PDB entry 5HKK | X-ray diffraction, 3.00 A resolution | chains F and G of the 8 polymer chains in the assembly

Chain F:
Name: ATP synthase subunit beta
Organism: Caldalkalibacillus thermarum TA2.A1
Notes: EC 3.6.3.14
UniProt: F5LA72 (F5LA72_9BACI); numbering as in UniProt (aligned over 1-462)
Sequence (462 residues; row label = number of the first residue in the row):
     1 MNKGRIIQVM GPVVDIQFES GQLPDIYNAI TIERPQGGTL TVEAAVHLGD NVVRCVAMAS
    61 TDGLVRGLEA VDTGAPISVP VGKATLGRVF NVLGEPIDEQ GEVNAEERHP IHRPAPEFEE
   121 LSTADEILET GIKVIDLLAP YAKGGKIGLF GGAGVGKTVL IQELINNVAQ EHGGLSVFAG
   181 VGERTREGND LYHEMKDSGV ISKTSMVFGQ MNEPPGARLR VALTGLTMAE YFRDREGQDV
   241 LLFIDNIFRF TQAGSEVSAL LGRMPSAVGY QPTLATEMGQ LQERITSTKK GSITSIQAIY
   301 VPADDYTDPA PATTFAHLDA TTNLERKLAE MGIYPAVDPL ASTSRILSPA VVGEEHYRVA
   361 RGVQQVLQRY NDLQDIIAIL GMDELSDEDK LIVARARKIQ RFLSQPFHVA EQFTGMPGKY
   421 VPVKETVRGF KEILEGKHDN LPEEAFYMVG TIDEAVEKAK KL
Unresolved in the structure: 1
Metal / ion sites: Mg2+: Thr158 (together with ADP)
Ligand contacts:
  - ADP (adenosine-5'-diphosphate), molecule 1: Gly152, Ala153, Gly154, Val155, Gly156, Lys157, Thr158, Val159, Glu187, Tyr334, Pro335, Phe407, Ala410, Phe413, Thr414
  - ADP, molecule 2: Ser344, Arg345, Tyr357
From the paper describing this entry:
  - binding site for ADP: Gly152 to Thr158
  - binding site for phosphate ion: Lys157, Arg184, Asp245, Asn246, Arg249

Chain G:
Name: ATP synthase gamma chain
Organism: Caldalkalibacillus thermarum TA2.A1
UniProt: F5LA73 (F5LA73_9BACI); residue numbers follow UniProt; this construct covers 1-286
Sequence (286 residues; each row starts with the number of its first residue):
     1 MQGMREIKRR IRSVKNTRQI TKAMKMVAAA KLRRAQETAE NARPYADKIK EVISSIAAGT
    61 KDFSHPMLEA RPVKKTGYMV ITSDRGLAGP YNANILRLVS KTIEERHQSK DEYVIFAVGR
   121 KGRDFFKKRG YPVVEEVTGI SDTPSLTEIQ DIAQSAIGMF ADETFDKLTI FYNEFVSPIV
   181 QRPVEKQLLP LTSEEVLDGP VSAYEYEPDS ESVLEVLLPK YAETLIYSAL LDAKASEFGA
   241 RMTAMGNATD NATEMLETLT LQFNRARQAA ITQEIAEIVA GANALR
Unresolved in the structure: 1-2

Interface between chain F and chain G:
Pairs across the interface (17):
  Met264(F) - Ala280(G)
  Met264(F) - Ala284(G)  hydrophobic
  Asp375(F) - Arg10(G)  salt bridge
  Ala378(F) - Asn251(G)  hydrogen bond (backbone-side chain)
  Ala378(F) - Met255(G)  hydrophobic
  Ile379(F) - Ala248(G)
  Ile379(F) - Asn251(G)  hydrogen bond (backbone-side chain)
  Ile379(F) - Ala252(G)  hydrophobic
  Ile379(F) - Met255(G)  hydrophobic
  Leu380(F) - Leu87(G)  hydrophobic
  Asp383(F) - Gly89(G)
  Asp383(F) - Pro90(G)
  Glu384(F) - Leu87(G)  hydrogen bond (side chain-backbone)
  Glu384(F) - Ala88(G)
  Asp387(F) - Lys128(G)  salt bridge
  Asp387(F) - Arg129(G)  salt bridge
  Glu388(F) - Lys128(G)  salt bridge
Interface residues without a listed pair, chain F (10 interface residues in all): Ala303
Interface residues without a listed pair, chain G (15 interface residues in all): Gly86, Arg265

Overview:
10 residues of chain F and 15 residues of chain G are in contact, with 3 hydrogen bonds and 4 salt bridges.
Polar contacts include Asp375(F)-Arg10(G), Asp387(F)-Lys128(G) and Asp387(F)-Arg129(G). Chain F binds ADP.
From the paper: a binding site for phosphate ion at Lys157(F), Arg184(F) and Asp245(F) among others; a binding
site for ADP at Gly152(F).
Here chain F is ATP synthase subunit beta and chain G is ATP synthase gamma chain, both from
Caldalkalibacillus thermarum TA2.A1. Entry 5HKK (Caldalaklibacillus thermarum F1-ATPase (wild type)) was
determined by X-ray diffraction (same publication as 5IK2).
